Entry 4N84 (X-ray diffraction, 2.50 A resolution); this record covers chains A and B of the 4 polymer chains in the assembly.

[Chain A]
Protein: 14-3-3 protein zeta/delta
Organism: Homo sapiens
UniProtKB: P63104 (1433Z_HUMAN); residue numbers follow UniProt; this construct covers 1-205, 207-230
Chain sequence (230 residues; numbered 0 to 230; 1 number in that range is skipped by the numbering (no residue carries it; nothing is unmodelled there); the number before each row is that of its first residue; numbering starts at 0):
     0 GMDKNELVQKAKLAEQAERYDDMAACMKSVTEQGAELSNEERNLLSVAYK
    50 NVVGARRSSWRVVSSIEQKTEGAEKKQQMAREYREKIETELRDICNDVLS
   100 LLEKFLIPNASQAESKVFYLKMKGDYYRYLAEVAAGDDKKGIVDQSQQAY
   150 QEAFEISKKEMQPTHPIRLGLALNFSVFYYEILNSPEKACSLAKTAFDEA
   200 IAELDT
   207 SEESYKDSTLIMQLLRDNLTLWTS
Disordered / not traced: 207-209
Differences from the reference sequence: expression tag (0)

[Chain B]
Protein: 14-3-3 protein zeta/delta
Organism: Homo sapiens
UniProtKB: P63104 (1433Z_HUMAN); numbering as in UniProt; present here: 1-204, 206-230
Chain sequence (230 residues; row label = number of the first residue in the row; note: 1 number in that range is skipped by the numbering (no residue carries it; nothing is unmodelled there); numbering starts at 0):
     0 GMDKNELVQKAKLAEQAERYDDMAACMKSVTEQGAELSNEERNLLSVAYK
    50 NVVGARRSSWRVVSSIEQKTEGAEKKQQMAREYREKIETELRDICNDVLS
   100 LLEKFLIPNASQAESKVFYLKMKGDYYRYLAEVAAGDDKKGIVDQSQQAY
   150 QEAFEISKKEMQPTHPIRLGLALNFSVFYYEILNSPEKACSLAKTAFDEA
   200 IAELD
   206 TSEESYKDSTLIMQLLRDNLTLWTS
Disordered / not traced: 71-72, 206-207
Differences from the reference sequence: expression tag (0)

[Interface between chain A and chain B]
Residue-residue contacts (33; chain A residue first):
  E5(A) with M78(B)
  Q8(A) with M78(B)
  K9(A) with M78(B); Y82(B)
  L12(A) with I65(B), hydrophobic; A79(B), hydrophobic
  A13(A) with Y82(B)
  Q15(A) with V61(B); I65(B)
  A16(A) with S58(B), hydrogen bond (backbone-side chain); V62(B), hydrophobic
  R18(A) with S58(B); Y82(B), hydrogen bond; I86(B); E89(B), salt bridge
  D21(A) with Y82(B), hydrogen bond; K85(B), salt bridge
  S58(A) with A16(B), hydrogen bond (side chain-backbone); R18(B)
  V61(A) with Q15(B)
  V62(A) with A16(B), hydrophobic
  I65(A) with Q15(B)
  K74(A) with E5(B), salt bridge
  M78(A) with Q8(B); K9(B); L12(B), hydrophobic
  Y82(A) with K9(B); A13(B); R18(B), hydrogen bond; D21(B), hydrogen bond
  K85(A) with R18(B); D21(B)
  E89(A) with R18(B), salt bridge
Other interface residues (no listed pair), chain A (22 interface residues in all): R55, K75, A79, I86
Other interface residues (no listed pair), chain B (21 interface residues in all): R55, K75

[Summary]
22 residues of chain A and 21 residues of chain B are in contact; the contacts include 6 hydrogen bonds and 4
salt bridges. Polar pairs include R18(A)-E89(B), D21(A)-K85(B) and K74(A)-E5(B).
Both chains are 14-3-3 protein zeta/delta (Homo sapiens). Entry 4N84 (Crystal structure of 14-3-3zeta in
complex with a 12-carbon-linker cyclic peptide derived from ExoS) was determined by X-ray diffraction,
deposited together with 4N7G and 4N7Y.
